5L6A - chains F and G of the 28 polymer chains in the assembly; structure by X-ray diffraction, 2.80 A resolution.

== Chain F ==
Name: Probable proteasome subunit alpha type-7
From: Saccharomyces cerevisiae (strain ATCC 204508 / S288c)
Notes: EC 3.4.25.1
Reference sequence: P21242 (PSA7_YEAST); residues -3 to 284 here correspond to UniProt positions 1-288 (UniProt number = residue number + 4)
Amino-acid sequence (288 residues; row label = number of the first residue in the row; numbers below 1 keep their minus sign (Met-3 is residue -3)):
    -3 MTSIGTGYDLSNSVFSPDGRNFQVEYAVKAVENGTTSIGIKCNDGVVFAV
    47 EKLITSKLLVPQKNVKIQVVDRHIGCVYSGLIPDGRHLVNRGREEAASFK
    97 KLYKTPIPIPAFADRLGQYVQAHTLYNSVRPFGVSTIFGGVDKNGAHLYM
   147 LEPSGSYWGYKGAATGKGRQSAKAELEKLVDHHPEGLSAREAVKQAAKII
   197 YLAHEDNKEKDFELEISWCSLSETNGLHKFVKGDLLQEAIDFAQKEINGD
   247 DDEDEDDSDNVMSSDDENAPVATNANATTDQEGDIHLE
Unresolved in the structure: -3 to 1, 245-284
Swiss-Prot annotation at these positions:
  - modified residue: Thr-2 (N-acetylthreonine)

== Chain G ==
Name: Proteasome subunit alpha type-1
From: Saccharomyces cerevisiae (strain ATCC 204508 / S288c)
Notes: EC 3.4.25.1
Reference sequence: P21243 (PSA1_YEAST); residues -8 to 243 here correspond to UniProt positions 1-252 (UniProt number = residue number + 9)
Amino-acid sequence (252 residues; row label = number of the first residue in the row; numbers below 1 keep their minus sign (Met-8 is residue -8)):
    -8 MSGAAAASAAGYDRHITIFSPEGRLYQVEYAFKATNQTNINSLAVRGKDC
    42 TVVISQKKVPDKLLDPTTVSYIFCISRTIGMVVNGPIPDARNAALRAKAE
    92 AAEFRYKYGYDMPCDVLAKRMANLSQIYTQRAYMRPLGVILTFVSVDEEL
   142 GPSIYKTDPAGYYVGYKATATGPKQQEITTNLENHFKKSKIDHINEESWE
   192 KVVEFAITHMIDALGTEFSKNDLEVGVATKDKFFTLSAENIEERLVAIAE
   242 QD
Unresolved in the structure: -8 to 1, 243
Ion coordination: Mg2+: Thr8, Tyr119, Arg122, Met125

== How chain F and chain G interact ==
Residue-residue contacts (61; chain F residue first):
  Thr2(F) with His6(G)
  Gly3(F) with His6(G)
  Tyr4(F) with Arg5(G); His6(G); Tyr21(G)
  Ser9(F) with Arg126(G)
  Val10(F) with His6(G); Gln18(G)
  Phe11(F) with Gln18(G), hydrogen bond (backbone-side chain); Tyr21(G); Ala22(G), hydrophobic; Ala25(G), hydrophobic; Arg126(G); Pro127(G)
  Ser12(F) with Tyr21(G)
  Pro13(F) with Tyr21(G), hydrophobic; Lys24(G), hydrogen bond (backbone-side chain)
  Asp14(F) with Lys24(G)
  Gly15(F) with Tyr21(G); Ala25(G)
  Lys37(F) with Asp56(G), salt bridge
  Asp110(F) with Arg82(G)
  Gln114(F) with Arg82(G), hydrogen bond (side chain-backbone); Asn83(G); Leu86(G)
  Gln117(F) with Pro79(G); Asp80(G); Asn83(G), hydrogen bond; Arg126(G)
  Thr120(F) with Arg126(G), hydrogen bond (backbone-side chain)
  Leu121(F) with Tyr124(G); Arg126(G)
  Tyr122(F) with Tyr124(G); Met125(G), hydrophobic
  Ser150(F) with Pro79(G)
  Gly151(F) with Pro79(G)
  Ser152(F) with Ile78(G); Pro79(G)
  Tyr153(F) with Arg82(G), hydrogen bond (backbone-side chain)
  Trp154(F) with Leu55(G), hydrophobic; Thr59(G); Val60(G), hydrophobic; Ser61(G); Tyr62(G); Ile78(G), hydrophobic; Arg82(G)
  Gly155(F) with Leu55(G); Asp56(G), hydrogen bond (backbone-backbone); Thr59(G), hydrogen bond (backbone-side chain)
  Tyr156(F) with Leu54(G); Leu55(G); Asp56(G)
  Lys157(F) with Lys53(G); Leu54(G), hydrogen bond (backbone-backbone); Leu55(G)
  Gly158(F) with Leu54(G)
  Leu172(F) with Leu54(G), hydrophobic
  Glu173(F) with Lys53(G); Leu54(G)
  Val176(F) with Leu54(G), hydrophobic
  Asp177(F) with Lys53(G), salt bridge
Other interface residues (no listed pair), chain F (32 interface residues in all): Tyr145, Lys169
Other interface residues (no listed pair), chain G (28 interface residues in all): Asp52, Leu128, Gly129

== Overview ==
Chain F and chain G form an interface of 32 and 28 residues respectively, with 9 hydrogen bonds and 2 salt
bridges. Polar pairs include Lys37(F)-Asp56(G), Asp177(F)-Lys53(G) and Phe11(F)-Gln18(G). The Mg2+ site is
built by Thr8(G), Tyr119(G), Arg122(G) and Met125(G).
Here chain F is Probable proteasome subunit alpha type-7 and chain G is Proteasome subunit alpha type-1, both
from Saccharomyces cerevisiae (strain ATCC 204508 / S288c). Entry 5L6A (Yeast 20S proteasome with mouse beta5i
(1-138) and mouse beta6 (97-111; 118-133) in complex with epoxyketone ...) was determined by X-ray diffraction
(same publication as 5L52, 5L54, 5L55, 5L5A, 5L5B, 5L5D and 30 further entries).
